PDB entry 8P1U | electron microscopy, 3.30 A resolution | chains C and B of the 5 polymer chains in the assembly

# Chain C
Molecule: Cell division protein FtsL
From: Pseudomonas aeruginosa
UniProtKB: Q9HVZ6 (FTSL_PSEAE); residues 1-97 here = UniProt positions 1-97
Chain sequence (97 residues; numbered 1 to 97; the number before each row is that of its first residue):
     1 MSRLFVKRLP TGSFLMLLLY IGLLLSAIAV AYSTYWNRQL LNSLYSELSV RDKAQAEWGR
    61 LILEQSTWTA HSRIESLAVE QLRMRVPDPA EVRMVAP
Not modelled in the structure: 1-3, 97

# Chain B
Molecule: Peptidoglycan D, D-transpeptidase FtsI
From: Pseudomonas aeruginosa
Notes: EC 3.4.16.4
UniProtKB: G3XD46 (FTSI_PSEAE); residue numbers follow UniProt; this construct covers 1-579
Chain sequence (579 residues; numbered 1 to 579; the number before each row is that of its first residue):
     1 MKLNYFQGAL YPWRFCVIVG LLLAMVGAIV WRIVDLHVID HDFLKGQGDA RSVRHIAIPA
    61 HRGLITDRNG EPLAVSTPVT TLWANPKELM TAKERWPQLA AALGQDTKLF ADRIEQNAER
   121 EFIYLVRGLT PEQGEGVIAL KVPGVYSIEE FRRFYPAGEV VAHAVGFTDV DDRGREGIEL
   181 AFDEWLAGVP GKRQVLKDRR GRVIKDVQVT KNAKPGKTLA LSIDLRLQYL AHRELRNALL
   241 ENGAKAGSLV IMDVKTGEIL AMTNQPTYNP NNRRNLQPAA MRNRAMIDVF EPGSTVKPFS
   301 MSAALASGRW KPSDIVDVYP GTLQIGRYTI RDVSRNSRQL DLTGILIKSS NVGISKIAFD
   361 IGAESIYSVM QQVGLGQDTG LGFPGERVGN LPNHRKWPKA ETATLAYGYG LSVTAIQLAH
   421 AYAALANDGK SVPLSMTRVD RVPDGVQVIS PEVASTVQGM LQQVVEAQGG VFRAQVPGYH
   481 AAGKSGTARK VSVGTKGYRE NAYRSLFAGF APATDPRIAM VVVIDEPSKA GYFGGLVSAP
   541 VFSKVMAGAL RLMNVPPDNL PTATEQQQVN AAPAKGGRG
Not modelled in the structure: 1-5, 39-51, 491-501, 560-579
UniProt features mapped onto this chain:
  - active site: S294 (Acyl-ester intermediate)

# Chain C / chain B interface
Residue-residue contacts (36):
  R38(C) with Q208(B), hydrogen bond (backbone-side chain)
  L41(C) with Q208(B); V209(B); N212(B), hydrogen bond (backbone-side chain)
  N42(C) with V207(B), hydrogen bond (side chain-backbone); Q208(B); V209(B), hydrogen bond (side chain-backbone)
  L44(C) with N212(B)
  Y45(C) with I58(B), hydrophobic; R193(B); V209(B), hydrophobic; N212(B), hydrogen bond (backbone-side chain)
  L48(C) with N212(B); A213(B)
  R51(C) with H61(B); P215(B)
  D52(C) with H61(B); F151(B)
  Q55(C) with H61(B)
  A56(C) with P78(B); F151(B), hydrophobic
  W58(C) with L64(B), hydrophobic; V75(B), hydrophobic
  G59(C) with T77(B)
  R60(C) with P78(B)
  I62(C) with V75(B), hydrophobic
  L63(C) with F154(B), hydrophobic
  S66(C) with F154(B); P156(B)
  H71(C) with Y229(B); R233(B), hydrogen bond
  V86(C) with R551(B)
  P87(C) with R551(B)
  P89(C) with P477(B)
  M94(C) with N554(B); P556(B), hydrophobic
Also at the interface, not in a pair above, chain B (28 interface residues in all): P72, S76, D206, T210, G216, G478

# In short
21 residues of chain C and 28 residues of chain B are in contact, with 6 hydrogen bonds. Among the polar pairs
are R38(C)-Q208(B), L41(C)-N212(B) and N42(C)-V207(B). Curated annotation (UniProt) lists active-site residue
S294(B) on chain B.
Here chain C is Cell division protein FtsL and chain B is Peptidoglycan D, D-transpeptidase FtsI, both from
Pseudomonas aeruginosa. Entry 8P1U (Structure of divisome complex FtsWIQLB) was determined by electron
microscopy.
